PDB entry 2IB9 | X-ray diffraction, 2.05 A resolution | chains A and D of the 4 polymer chains in the assembly

== Chain A (and D) ==
Protein: Acetyl-CoA acetyltransferase
Organism: Homo sapiens
Notes: EC 2.3.1.9; chain D of this document is another copy of the same molecule, construct and numbering; everything in this record applies to it too
UniProt: P24752 (THIL_HUMAN); numbering as in UniProt (aligned over 34-427)
Amino-acid sequence (395 residues; numbered 33 to 427; the number before each row is that of its first residue):
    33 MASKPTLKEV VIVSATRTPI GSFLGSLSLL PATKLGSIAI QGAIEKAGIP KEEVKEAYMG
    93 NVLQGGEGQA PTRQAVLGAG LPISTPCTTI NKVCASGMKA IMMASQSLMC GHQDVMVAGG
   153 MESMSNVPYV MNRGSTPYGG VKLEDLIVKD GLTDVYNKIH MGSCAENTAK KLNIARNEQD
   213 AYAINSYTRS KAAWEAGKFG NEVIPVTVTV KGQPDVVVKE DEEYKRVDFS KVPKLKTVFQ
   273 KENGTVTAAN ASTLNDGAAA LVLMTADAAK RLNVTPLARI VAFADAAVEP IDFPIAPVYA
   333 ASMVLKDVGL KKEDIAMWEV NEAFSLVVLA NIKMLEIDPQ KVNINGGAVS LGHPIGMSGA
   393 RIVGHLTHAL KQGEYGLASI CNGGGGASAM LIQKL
Disordered / not traced: 33-36 (chain D: 33-34)
Differences from the reference sequence: initiating methionine (33); engineered mutation Ala34 (Val in P24752)
Curated features (UniProtKB/Swiss-Prot):
  - active site: Cys126 (Acyl-thioester intermediate), Cys413 (Proton donor/acceptor)
  - binding site (CoA): Tyr219, Arg258 to Asp260, Lys263, Ser284
  - binding site (K(+)): Tyr219, Ala280, Ala281, Ala283, Val381
  - site: His385 (Increases nucleophilicity of active site Cys)
  - modified residue: Lys66 (N6-acetyllysine), Lys78 (N6-succinyllysine), Lys174 (N6-acetyllysine), Lys181 (N6-acetyllysine), Lys190 (N6-acetyllysine), Lys202 (N6-acetyllysine), Lys223 (N6-acetyllysine), Lys230 (N6-acetyllysine), Lys243 (N6-succinyllysine), Lys251 (N6-acetyllysine), Lys257 (N6-acetyllysine), Lys263 (N6-acetyllysine), Lys266 (N6-succinyllysine), Lys268 (N6-succinyllysine), Lys273 (N6-acetyllysine), Lys338 (N6-acetyllysine)
  - natural variant: Glu85 (deletion: In 3KTD), Asn93 (N93S: In 3KTD), Gly152 (G152A: In 3KTD), Asn158 (N158D: In 3KTD), Gly183 (G183R: In 3KTD), Thr297 (T297M: In 3KTD), Ala301 (A301P: In 3KTD), Ile312 (I312T: In 3KTD), Ala333 (A333P: In 3KTD), Gly379 (G379V: In 3KTD), Ala380 (A380T: In 3KTD)

== Chain A / chain D interface ==
Contacting residue pairs - 16 pairs, chain A then chain D:
  Met163(A) - Met163(D)  hydrophobic
  Met163(A) - Thr168(D)
  Met163(A) - Val173(D)  hydrophobic
  Arg165(A) - Thr168(D)
  Arg165(A) - Tyr170(D)
  Gly166(A) - Gly166(D)
  Gly166(A) - Ser167(D)
  Gly166(A) - Thr168(D)  hydrogen bond (backbone-side chain)
  Ser167(A) - Gly166(D)
  Ser167(A) - Ser167(D)
  Thr168(A) - Met163(D)
  Thr168(A) - Asn164(D)
  Thr168(A) - Arg165(D)
  Thr168(A) - Gly166(D)  hydrogen bond (side chain-backbone)
  Tyr170(A) - Arg165(D)
  Val173(A) - Met163(D)  hydrophobic
Other interface residues (no listed pair), chain A (8 interface residues in all): Asn164

== In short ==
The chain A/chain D interface involves 8 residues from each chain; the contacts include 2 hydrogen bonds. Its
one hydrogen-bonded contact is Gly166(A)-Thr168(D). UniProt lists active-site residues Cys126(A) and
Cys413(A), 6 CoA-binding residues and 5 K+-binding residues on chain A.
Chain A and chain D are both Acetyl-CoA acetyltransferase (Homo sapiens); the structure, Crystallographic and
kinetic studies of human mitochondrial acetoacetyl-CoA thiolase (T2): the importance of potassium and chloride
..., was determined by X-ray diffraction, deposited together with 2IB7, 2IB8, 2IBU, 2IBW and 2IBY.
